PDB entry 5ZCS | electron microscopy, 4.90 A resolution (low resolution: residue-level contacts below are approximate; hydrogen-bond / salt-bridge calls are withheld) | chains E and G of the 8 polymer chains in the assembly

Chain E:
Molecule: Rapamycin-insensitive companion of mTOR
From: Homo sapiens
Reference sequence: Q6R327 (RICTR_HUMAN); residues 1-1018 carry their UniProt numbers (1018 of 1708 residues fall inside the UniProt entry; the rest is not from it)
Amino-acid sequence (1708 residues; row label = number of the first residue in the row; X marks 690 residues of unknown identity (built as UNK)):
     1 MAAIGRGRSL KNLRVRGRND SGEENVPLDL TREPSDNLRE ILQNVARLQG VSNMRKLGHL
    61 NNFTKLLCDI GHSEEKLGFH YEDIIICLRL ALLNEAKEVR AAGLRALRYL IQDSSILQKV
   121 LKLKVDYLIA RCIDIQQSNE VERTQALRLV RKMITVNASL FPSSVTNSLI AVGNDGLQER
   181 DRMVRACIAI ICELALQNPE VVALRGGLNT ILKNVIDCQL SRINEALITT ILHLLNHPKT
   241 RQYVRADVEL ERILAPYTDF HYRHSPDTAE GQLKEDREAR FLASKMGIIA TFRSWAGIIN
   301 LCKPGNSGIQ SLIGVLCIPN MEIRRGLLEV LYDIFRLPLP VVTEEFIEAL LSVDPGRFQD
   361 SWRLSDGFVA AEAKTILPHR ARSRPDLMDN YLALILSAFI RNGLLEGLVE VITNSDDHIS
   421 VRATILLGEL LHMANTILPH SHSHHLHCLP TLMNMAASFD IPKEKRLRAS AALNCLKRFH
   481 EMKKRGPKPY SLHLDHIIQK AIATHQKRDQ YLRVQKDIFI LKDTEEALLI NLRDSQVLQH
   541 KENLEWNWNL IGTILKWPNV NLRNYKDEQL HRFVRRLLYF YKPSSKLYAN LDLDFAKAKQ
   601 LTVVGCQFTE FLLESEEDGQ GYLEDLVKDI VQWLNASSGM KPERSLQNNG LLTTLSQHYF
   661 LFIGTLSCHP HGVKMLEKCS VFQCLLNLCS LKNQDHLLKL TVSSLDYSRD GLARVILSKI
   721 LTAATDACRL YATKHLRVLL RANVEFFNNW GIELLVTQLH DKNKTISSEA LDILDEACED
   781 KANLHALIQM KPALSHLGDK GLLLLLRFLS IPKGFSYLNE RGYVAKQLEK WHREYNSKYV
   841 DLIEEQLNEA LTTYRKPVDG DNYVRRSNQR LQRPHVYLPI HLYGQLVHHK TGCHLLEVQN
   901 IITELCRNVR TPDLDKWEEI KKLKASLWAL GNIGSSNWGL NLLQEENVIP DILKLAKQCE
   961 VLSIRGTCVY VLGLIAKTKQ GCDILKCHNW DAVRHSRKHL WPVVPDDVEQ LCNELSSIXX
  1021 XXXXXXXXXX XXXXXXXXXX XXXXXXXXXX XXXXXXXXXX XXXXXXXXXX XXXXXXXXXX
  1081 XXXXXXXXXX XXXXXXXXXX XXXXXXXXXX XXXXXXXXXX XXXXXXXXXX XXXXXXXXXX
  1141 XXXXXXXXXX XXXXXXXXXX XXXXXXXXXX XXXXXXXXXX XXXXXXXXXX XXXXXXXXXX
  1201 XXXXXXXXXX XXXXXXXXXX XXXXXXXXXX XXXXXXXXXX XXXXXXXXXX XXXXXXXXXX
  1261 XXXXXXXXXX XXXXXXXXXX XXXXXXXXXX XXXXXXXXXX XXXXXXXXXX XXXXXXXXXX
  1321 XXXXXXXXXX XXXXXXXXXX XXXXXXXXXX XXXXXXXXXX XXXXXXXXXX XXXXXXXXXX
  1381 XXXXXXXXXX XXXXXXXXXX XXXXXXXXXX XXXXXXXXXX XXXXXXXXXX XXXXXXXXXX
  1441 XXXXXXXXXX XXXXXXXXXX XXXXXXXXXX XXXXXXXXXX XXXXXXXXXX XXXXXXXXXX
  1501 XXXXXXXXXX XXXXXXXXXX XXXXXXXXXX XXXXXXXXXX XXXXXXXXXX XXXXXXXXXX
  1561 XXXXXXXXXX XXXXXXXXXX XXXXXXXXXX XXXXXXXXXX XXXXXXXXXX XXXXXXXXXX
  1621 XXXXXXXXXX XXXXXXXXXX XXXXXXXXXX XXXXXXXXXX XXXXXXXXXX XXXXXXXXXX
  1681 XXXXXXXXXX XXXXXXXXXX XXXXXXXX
Disordered / not traced: 1-191, 1019-1609, 1627-1629, 1650-1679, 1696-1708
Swiss-Prot annotation at these positions:
  - binding site (ATP): N543, R572, R576
  - modified residue (Phosphoserine): S21, S35, S265
  - cross-link: K274 (Glycyl lysine isopeptide (Lys-Gly) (interchain with G-Cter in ubiquitin))

Chain G:
Molecule: Target of rapamycin complex 2 subunit MAPKAP1
From: Homo sapiens
Reference sequence: Q9BPZ7 (SIN1_HUMAN); residues 141-522 carry their UniProt numbers (382 of 522 residues fall inside the UniProt entry; the rest is not from it)
Amino-acid sequence (522 residues; row label = number of the first residue in the row; X marks 140 residues of unknown identity (built as UNK)):
     1 XXXXXXXXXX XXXXXXXXXX XXXXXXXXXX XXXXXXXXXX XXXXXXXXXX XXXXXXXXXX
    61 XXXXXXXXXX XXXXXXXXXX XXXXXXXXXX XXXXXXXXXX XXXXXXXXXX XXXXXXXXXX
   121 XXXXXXXXXX XXXXXXXXXX ILSVRLEQCP LQLNNPFNEY SKFDGKGHVG TTATKKIDVY
   181 LPLHSSQDRL LPMTVVTMAS ARVQDLIGLI CWQYTSEGRE PKLNDNVSAY CLHIAEDDGE
   241 VDTDFPPLDS NEPIHKFGFS TLALVEKYSS PGLTSKESLF VRINAAHGFS LIQVDNTKVT
   301 MKEILLKAVK RRKGSQKVSG PQYRLEKQSE PNVAVDLDST LESQSAWEFC LVRENSSRAD
   361 GVFEEDSQID IATVQDMLSS HHYKSFKVSM IHRLRFTTDV QLGISGDKVE IDPVTNQKAS
   421 TKFWIKQKPI SIDSDLLCAC DLAEEKSPSH AIFKLTYLSN HDYKHLYFES DAATVNEIVL
   481 KVNYILESRA STARADYFAQ KQRKLNRRTS FSFQKEKKSG QQ
Disordered / not traced: 1-5, 21-23, 60-64, 79-85, 107-522
Swiss-Prot annotation at these positions:
  - binding site (a 1,2-diacyl-sn-glycero-3-phospho-(1D-myo-inositol-3,4,5-trisphosphate)): R393, K428, K464
  - modified residue: S186 (Phosphoserine), S315 (Phosphoserine), S356 (Phosphoserine), T398 (Phosphothreonine), S510 (Phosphoserine)

Interface between chain E and chain G:
Chain E side of the interface, 9 residues: L254, A255, S284, R325, G326, E329, D333, R336, L337

In short:
No residue of chain E is in contact with chain G. UniProt lists 3 ATP-binding residues on chain E; 3 residues
binding 1,2-diacyl-sn-glycero-3-phospho-(1D-myo-inositol-3,4,5-trisphosphate) on chain G.
Chain E is Rapamycin-insensitive companion of mTOR and chain G is Target of rapamycin complex 2 subunit
MAPKAP1, both from Homo sapiens; the structure, 4.9 Angstrom Cryo-EM structure of human mTOR complex 2, was
determined by electron microscopy.
